PDB entry 5CBN | X-ray diffraction, 2.30 A resolution | chains B and A

# Chain B
Protein: Maltose-binding periplasmic protein
Source organism: Escherichia coli (strain K12)
UniProtKB: P0AEX9 (MALE_ECOLI); residues 1-366 here correspond to UniProt positions 27-392 (UniProt number = residue number + 26)
Amino-acid sequence (369 residues; each row starts with the number of its first residue; numbers below 1 keep their minus sign (Met-2 is residue -2)):
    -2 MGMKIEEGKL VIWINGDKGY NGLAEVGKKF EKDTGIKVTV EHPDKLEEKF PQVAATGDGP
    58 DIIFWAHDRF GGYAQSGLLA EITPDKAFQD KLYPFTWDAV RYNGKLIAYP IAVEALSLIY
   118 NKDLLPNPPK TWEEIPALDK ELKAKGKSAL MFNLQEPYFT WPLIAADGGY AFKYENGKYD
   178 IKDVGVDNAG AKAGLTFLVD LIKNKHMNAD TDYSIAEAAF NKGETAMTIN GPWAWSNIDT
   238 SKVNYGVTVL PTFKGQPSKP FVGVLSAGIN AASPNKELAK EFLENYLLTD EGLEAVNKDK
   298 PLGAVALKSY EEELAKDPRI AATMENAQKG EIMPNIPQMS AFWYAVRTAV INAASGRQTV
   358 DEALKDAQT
Unresolved in the structure: -2 to 4
Differences from the reference sequence: expression tag (-2 to 0)

# Chain A
Protein: mbp3-16, Immunoglobulin G-binding protein A
Source organism: synthetic construct
Notes: fragment: B4 domain
UniProtKB: P38507 (SPA_STAAU); residues 1218-1269 here correspond to UniProt positions 218-269 (UniProt number = residue number - 1000)
Amino-acid sequence (176 residues; row label = number of the first residue in the row; note: 1082 numbers in that range are skipped by the numbering (no residue carries them; nothing is unmodelled there)):
    12 SDLGKKLLEA AHAGQDDEVR ILMANGADVN AMDNFGVTPL HLAAYWGHFE IVEVLLKYGA
    72 DVNASDATGD TPLHLAAKWG YLGIVEVLLK YGADVNAQDK FGKTAFDISI DNGNEDLAEI
   132 LCKN
  1218 KAQQAAFYCI LHLPNLNEEQ RNAFIQSLKD DPSQSANLLA EAKKLNDAQA PK
Differences from the reference sequence: engineered mutation Ala1219 (Glu219 in P38507), Ala1222 (Asn222 in P38507), Cys1226 (Glu226 in P38507), Ala1240 (Gly240 in P38507)
Covalent attachments: compound EYC linked to Cys133, Cys1226
Ligand contacts: EYC (2,2'-ethyne-1,2-diylbis{5-[(chloroacetyl)amino]benzenesulfonic acid}): Phe117, Lys134, Lys1218, Ala1219, Ala1222, Ala1223, Leu1256, Lys1260

# How chain B and chain A interact
Pairs across the interface (26; chain B residue first):
  Pro133(B) - Lys89(A)
  Pro133(B) - Trp90(A)
  Ala134(B) - Trp90(A)
  Asp136(B) - Trp57(A)
  Lys137(B) - Tyr56(A)  hydrogen bond (side chain-backbone)
  Lys137(B) - Trp57(A)
  Lys137(B) - Trp90(A)
  Lys137(B) - Tyr92(A)  hydrogen bond
  Lys140(B) - Trp57(A)
  Asp197(B) - Thr79(A)  hydrogen bond
  Lys200(B) - Phe46(A)
  Lys200(B) - Val48(A)
  Lys200(B) - Asp77(A)  salt bridge
  Lys200(B) - Thr79(A)
  Lys200(B) - Asp81(A)  salt bridge
  Asn201(B) - Tyr56(A)
  Asn201(B) - Trp57(A)  hydrogen bond (backbone-side chain)
  Lys202(B) - His23(A)
  Lys202(B) - Leu53(A)
  His203(B) - Tyr56(A)  hydrogen bond
  His203(B) - Trp57(A)
  Ala350(B) - Phe46(A)
  Ala351(B) - Phe46(A)
  Ser352(B) - Asn45(A)  hydrogen bond (backbone-side chain)
  Gly353(B) - Asn45(A)
  Gly353(B) - Phe46(A)
Interface residues without a listed pair, chain B (16 interface residues in all): Val196, Ile199
Interface residues without a listed pair, chain A (15 interface residues in all): Asp44, Leu86

# Overview
16 residues of chain B face 15 of chain A across their interface; the contacts include 6 hydrogen bonds and 2
salt bridges. Polar contacts include Lys200(B)-Asp77(A), Lys200(B)-Asp81(A) and Lys137(B)-Tyr56(A). Covalently
linked compound EYC: at Cys1226(A).
Chain B is Maltose-binding periplasmic protein (Escherichia coli (strain K12)) and chain A is mbp3-16,
Immunoglobulin G-binding protein A (synthetic construct); the structure, Fusion protein of mbp3-16 and B4
domain of protein A from staphylococcal aureus with chemical cross-linker ..., was determined by X-ray
diffraction together with 5CBO, 5COC and 5EWX from the same study.
